4PSI - chains A and D; structure by X-ray diffraction, 2.45 A resolution.

# Chain A
Molecule: PIH1 domain-containing protein 1
Organism: Homo sapiens
UniProt: Q9NWS0 (PIHD1_HUMAN); numbering as in UniProt (aligned over 51-174)
Sequence (138 residues; numbered 37 to 174; the number before each row is that of its first residue):
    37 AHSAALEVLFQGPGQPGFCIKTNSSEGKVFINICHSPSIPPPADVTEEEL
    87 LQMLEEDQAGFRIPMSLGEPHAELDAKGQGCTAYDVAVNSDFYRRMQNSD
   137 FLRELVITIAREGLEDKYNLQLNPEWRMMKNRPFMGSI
Not modelled in the structure: 84-96
Modified / non-standard residues: Mse-89 (selenomethionine); Mse-101, Mse-132, Mse-164, Mse-165, Mse-171 (selenomethionine; parent Met)
Differences from the reference sequence: expression tag (37-50)
UniProt features mapped onto this chain:
  - site (Interacts with TELO2): Lys-57, Lys-64, Lys-113
  - modified residue: Ser-173 (Phosphoserine)
  - mutagenesis: Phe-54 (F54A: Abolishes binding to histone H4), Cys-55 (C55A: No effect on binding to histone H4), Lys-57 (K57A: Abolishes binding to TELO2), Lys-64 (K64A: Abolishes binding to ECD, EFTUD2, RPB1, TELO2 and UBR5), Lys-113 (K113A: Reduces binding to TELO2), Arg-163 (R163A: Reduces binding to TELO2), Lys-166 (K166A: Reduces binding to TELO2), Arg-168 (R168A: Abolishes binding to TELO2)
Reported in the primary citation:
  - mutagenesis - K57A, K64A: abolished binding to endogenous TEL2
  - mutagenesis - K64A: abolished binding to ECD
  - mutagenesis - K57A, K64A: unchanged binding to other components of the R2TP complex

# Chain D
Molecule: Telomere length regulation protein TEL2 homolog
UniProt: Q9Y4R8 (TELO2_HUMAN); residues 27-36 here correspond to UniProt positions 489-498 (UniProt number = residue number + 462)
Sequence (11 residues; numbered 26 to 36; the number before each row is that of its first residue):
    26 ALDSDDEFVPY
Modified / non-standard residues: Ser-29 (phosphoserine; SEP)
Differences from the reference sequence: expression tag (26)
UniProt features mapped onto this chain:
  - site (Interaction with PIH1D1): Asp-28, Ser-29, Asp-30
  - modified residue: Ser-29 (Phosphoserine)
Reported in the primary citation:
  - post-translational modification sites: Ser-29

# Chain A / chain D interface
Contacting residue pairs (26; chain A residue first):
  Pro-52(A) with Tyr-36(D)
  Lys-57(A) with Asp-28(D), salt bridge; Ser-29(D); Asp-30(D), salt bridge
  Lys-64(A) with Ser-29(D); Asp-30(D), salt bridge
  Phe-66(A) with Asp-30(D)
  Asp-111(A) with Asp-30(D)
  Ala-112(A) with Ser-29(D); Asp-30(D), hydrogen bond (backbone-side chain); Glu-32(D)
  Lys-113(A) with Ser-29(D)
  Mse-164(A) with Asp-31(D)
  Mse-165(A) with Asp-28(D); Asp-31(D)
  Lys-166(A) with Asp-31(D), hydrogen bond (backbone-side chain)
  Asn-167(A) with Leu-27(D); Asp-31(D), hydrogen bond (backbone-side chain); Phe-33(D)
  Arg-168(A) with Asp-30(D), hydrogen bond (side chain-backbone); Asp-31(D), hydrogen bond (backbone-side chain); Glu-32(D); Val-34(D)
  Pro-169(A) with Tyr-36(D), hydrophobic
  Gly-172(A) with Tyr-36(D)
  Ile-174(A) with Tyr-36(D)
Other interface residues (no listed pair), chain A (17 interface residues in all): Phe-170, Ser-173
The authors on this interface:
  - pairs named by the authors: Lys-57(A)/Ser-29(D), Lys-64(A)/Ser-29(D)
  - interface residues, chain A: Lys-57(A), Lys-64(A), Arg-168(A)
  - hot spots on chain A (mutagenesis) - R168A: abolished binding to Telomere length regulation protein TEL2 homolog (chain D)

# Overview
The interface between chain A and chain D involves 17 residues on one side and 9 on the other; the contacts
include 5 hydrogen bonds and 3 salt bridges. Polar pairs include Lys-57(A)/Asp-28(D), Lys-57(A)/Asp-30(D) and
Lys-64(A)/Asp-30(D). The authors report contacts between Lys-57(A) and Ser-29(D) and Lys-64(A) and Ser-29(D).
From the paper: K57A and K64A of chain A abolish binding to endogenous TEL2; interface residues Lys-57(A),
Lys-64(A) and Arg-168(A).
Chain A is PIH1 domain-containing protein 1 (Homo sapiens) and chain D is Telomere length regulation protein
TEL2 homolog; the structure, PIH1D1/phospho-Tel2 complex, was determined by X-ray diffraction, deposited
together with 4PSF.
